PDB entry 7E5I | X-ray diffraction, 1.58 A resolution | chain A

# Chain A
Molecule: Peroxisome proliferator-activated receptor alpha
Source organism: Homo sapiens
Reference sequence: Q07869 (PPARA_HUMAN); residues 200-468 here = UniProt positions 200-468
Sequence (273 residues; row label = number of the first residue in the row):
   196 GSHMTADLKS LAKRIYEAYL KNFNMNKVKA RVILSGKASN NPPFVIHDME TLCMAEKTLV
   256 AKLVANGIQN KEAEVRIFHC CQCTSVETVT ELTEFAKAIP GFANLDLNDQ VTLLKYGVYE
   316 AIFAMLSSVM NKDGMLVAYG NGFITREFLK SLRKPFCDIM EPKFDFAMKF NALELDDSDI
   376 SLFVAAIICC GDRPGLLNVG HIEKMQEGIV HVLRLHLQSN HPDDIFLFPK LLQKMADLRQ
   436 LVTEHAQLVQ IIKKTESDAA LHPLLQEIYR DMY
Disordered / not traced: 196-199, 232-235
Sequence notes: expression tag (196-199)
Small-molecule neighbours: HW3 ((2S)-2-[[3-[[3-fluoranyl-4-(4-fluoranylphenoxy)phenyl]methylcarbamoyl]-4-methoxy-phenyl]methyl]butanoic acid): I241, L247, A250, E251, L254, V255, I272, F273, C275, C276, Q277, T279, S280, Y314, F318, L321, M325, M330, V332, I339, I354, M355, K358, F359, F421, H440, V444, L460, Y464
UniProt features mapped onto this chain:
  - binding site (indeglitazar): S280, Y314, Y464
  - site: L433 (Essential for heterodimerization with RXRA)
  - mutagenesis: D304 (D304A: Reduced heterodimerization with RXRA. Reduced DNA binding), L370 (L370R: Abolishes heterodimerization with RXRA. No DNA binding), L391 (L391R: Abolishes heterodimerization with RXRA. No DNA binding), L422 (L422R: No effect on heterodimerization with RXRA nor on DNA binding and transactivation activity), A431 (A431T: No effect on heterodimerization with RXRA nor on DNA binding), L433 (L433R: Abolishes heterodimerization with RXRA, DNA binding and transactivation activity)

# In short
Chain A binds compound HW3. From UniProt: 3 indeglitazar-binding residues and 6 mutagenesis sites.
Chain A is Peroxisome proliferator-activated receptor alpha (Homo sapiens); the structure, Human ppar alpha
ligand binding domain in complex with APHM6 obtained by soaking, was determined by X-ray diffraction together
with 7E5F, 7E5G and 7E5H from the same study.
